7YL0 - chains H and B of the 12 polymer chains in the assembly; structure by electron microscopy, 3.20 A resolution.

== Chain H (and B) ==
Protein: Islet amyloid polypeptide
Notes: chain B of this document is another copy of the same molecule, construct and numbering; everything in this record applies to it too
UniProt: P10997 (IAPP_HUMAN); residues 1-37 here correspond to UniProt positions 34-70 (UniProt number = residue number + 33)
Chain sequence (37 residues; each row starts with the number of its first residue):
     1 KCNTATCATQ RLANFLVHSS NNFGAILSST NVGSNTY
Not modelled in the structure: 1-8 (chain B: fully traced)
Modified residues: Y37 (L-tyrosinamide; TYC)

== Interface between chain H and chain B ==
Residue-residue contacts (8; chain H residue first):
  R11(H) with T6(B), hydrogen bond
  F15(H) with A8(B), hydrophobic; Q10(B)
  V17(H) with Q10(B); L12(B), hydrophobic
  N21(H) with L16(B)
  F23(H) with L16(B), hydrophobic; H18(B)
Also at the interface, not in a pair above, chain H (7 interface residues in all): A13, L16
Also at the interface, not in a pair above, chain B (8 interface residues in all): A5, T9

== In short ==
7 residues of chain H and 8 residues of chain B are in contact; the contacts include 1 hydrogen bond. The
hydrogen-bonded pair is R11(H)-T6(B).
Chain H and chain B are both Islet amyloid polypeptide; the structure, Structure of hIAPP-TF-type2, was
determined by electron microscopy together with 7YKW, 7YL3 and 7YL7 from the same study.
